PDB entry 5CSD | X-ray diffraction, 1.45 A resolution | chain A

Chain A:
Protein: Envelope glycoprotein
From: Talaromyces marneffei PM1
Reference sequence: A0A093VKV7 (A0A093VKV7_PENMA); residues 2-160 here correspond to UniProt positions 187-345 (UniProt number = residue number + 185)
Sequence (159 residues; row label = number of the first residue in the row):
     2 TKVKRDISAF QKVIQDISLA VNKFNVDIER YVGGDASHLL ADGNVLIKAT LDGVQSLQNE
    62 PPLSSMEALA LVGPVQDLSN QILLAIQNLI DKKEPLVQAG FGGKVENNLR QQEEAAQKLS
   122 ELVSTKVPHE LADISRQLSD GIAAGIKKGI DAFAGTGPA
Unresolved in the structure: 160
Small-molecule neighbours:
  - arachidonic acid (ACD), molecule 1: Phe11, Val14, Ile15, Ile18, Leu58, Leu64, Ala69, Leu72, Val73, Val76, Leu79, Ser80, Ile83, Leu120, Val124, Val128, Leu132, Ile135, Ser136, Leu139, Ser140, Ile143
  - arachidonic acid (ACD), molecule 2: Ile18, Val22, Phe25, Leu40, Leu41, Gly44, Leu47, Thr51, Ile83, Ala86, Ile87, Leu90, Val106, Asn109, Leu110, Gln113, Ala117, Leu120, Ser121, Val124, Ser140, Ile143, Ile147
Reported in the primary citation:
  - binding site for arachidonic acid: Phe11, Val14, Ile15, Thr51, Leu64, Ala69, Leu72, Val76, Leu79, Ile83, Gln113, Val124, Ile143
  - conformationally variable residues (helix shift): Gly74
  - mutagenesis - V124D (3,800 nM), I147A: decreased binding to arachidonic acid

Overview:
Chain A binds arachidonic acid. From the paper: a binding site for arachidonic acid at Phe11, Val14 and Ile15
among others; V124D and I147A reduce binding to arachidonic acid.
Chain A is Envelope glycoprotein (Talaromyces marneffei PM1); the structure, Ligand binding domain 2 of
Penicillium marneffei MP1 protein in complex with arachidonic acids, was determined by X-ray diffraction
together with 5FB7 from the same study.
